9GEQ - chains A and J of the 14 polymer chains in the assembly; structure by electron microscopy, 3.12 A resolution.

== Chain A ==
Protein: Histone H3.2
From: Xenopus laevis
UniProtKB: P84233 (H32_XENLA); residues 37-135 here correspond to UniProt positions 38-136 (UniProt number = residue number + 1)
Amino-acid sequence (99 residues; each row starts with the number of its first residue):
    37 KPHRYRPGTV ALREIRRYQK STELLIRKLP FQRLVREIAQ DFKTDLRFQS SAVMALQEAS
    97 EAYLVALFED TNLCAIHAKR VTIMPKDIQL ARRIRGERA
Disordered / not traced: 37
Differences from the reference sequence: conflict Ala102 (Gly103 in P84233)
Swiss-Prot annotation at these positions:
  - modified residue: Lys37 (N6-methyllysine), Tyr41 (Phosphotyrosine), Lys56 (N6,N6,N6-trimethyllysine), Ser57 (Phosphoserine), Lys64 (N6-(2-hydroxyisobutyryl)lysine), Lys79 (N6,N6,N6-trimethyllysine), Thr80 (Phosphothreonine), Ser86 (Phosphoserine), Thr107 (Phosphothreonine), Lys115 (N6-acetyllysine), Lys122 (N6-(2-hydroxyisobutyryl)lysine)
  - lipidation: Cys110 (S-palmitoyl cysteine)

== Chain J ==
Molecule: Widom-601 DNA
Sequence (147 nucleotides; each row starts with the number of its first residue; numbers below 1 keep their minus sign (DA-73 is residue -73)):
   -73 ATCGAGAATC CCGGTGCCGA GGCCGCTCAA TTGGTCGTAG ACAGCTCTAG CACCGCTTAA
   -13 ACGCACGTAC GCGCTGTCCC CCGCGTTTTA ACCGCCAAGG GGATTACTCC CTAGTCTCCA
    47 GGCACGTGTC AGATATATAC ATCCGAT
Disordered / not traced: -73 to -61, 73

== How chain A and chain J interact ==
Pairs across the interface (21):
  Arg40(A) - DG9(J)  hydrogen bond to the base
  Arg40(A) - DC10(J)  sugar contact
  Tyr41(A) - DG9(J)  sugar contact
  Tyr41(A) - DC10(J)  phosphate contact
  Arg42(A) - DG9(J)  sugar contact
  Pro43(A) - DC8(J)  phosphate contact
  Pro43(A) - DG9(J)  phosphate contact
  Gly44(A) - DG9(J)  phosphate contact
  Thr45(A) - DG9(J)  phosphate contact
  Val46(A) - DG9(J)  hydrogen bond to the phosphate
  Val46(A) - DC10(J)  phosphate contact
  Ala47(A) - DG9(J)  hydrogen bond to the phosphate
  Arg63(A) - DA17(J)  hydrogen bond to the phosphate
  Arg63(A) - DC18(J)  salt bridge to the phosphate
  Lys64(A) - DC18(J)  hydrogen bond to the phosphate
  Leu65(A) - DA17(J)  phosphate contact
  Leu65(A) - DC18(J)  hydrogen bond to the phosphate
  Pro66(A) - DA17(J)  phosphate contact
  Arg69(A) - DA17(J)  salt bridge to the phosphate
  Arg83(A) - DG26(J)  sugar contact
  Arg83(A) - DG27(J)  sugar contact
Other interface residues (no listed pair), chain A (15 interface residues in all): His39

== In short ==
15 residues of chain A and 7 residues of chain J are in contact; the contacts include 6 hydrogen bonds and 2
salt bridges. Polar contacts include Arg40(A)-DG9(J), Val46(A)-DG9(J) and Ala47(A)-DG9(J).
Here chain A is Histone H3.2 (Xenopus laevis) and chain J is Widom-601 DNA. Entry 9GEQ (Native dimeric
Myeloperoxidase bound to nucleosome core particle; composite map) was determined by electron microscopy,
deposited together with 9GEN, 9GEO, 9GEP, 9GER, 9IHD, 9IHE and 9IHF.
